6UPK - chains C and D of the 10 polymer chains in the assembly; structure by electron microscopy, 4.90 A resolution (low resolution: residue-level contacts below are approximate; hydrogen-bond / salt-bridge calls are withheld).

# Chain C
Molecule: Histone H2A
Source organism: Homo sapiens
UniProt: Q93077 (H2A1C_HUMAN); residues 0-129 here correspond to UniProt positions 1-130 (UniProt number = residue number + 1)
Sequence (130 residues; numbered 0 to 129; the number before each row is that of its first residue; numbering starts at 0):
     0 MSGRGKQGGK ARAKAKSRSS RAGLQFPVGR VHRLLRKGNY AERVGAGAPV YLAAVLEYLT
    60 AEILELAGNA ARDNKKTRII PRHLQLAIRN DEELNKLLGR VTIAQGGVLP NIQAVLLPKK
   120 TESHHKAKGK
Not modelled in the structure: 0-10, 119-129
UniProt features mapped onto this chain:
  - modified residue: S1 (N-acetylserine), R3 (Citrulline), K5 (N6-(2-hydroxyisobutyryl)lysine), K9 (N6-(2-hydroxyisobutyryl)lysine), K13 (N6-(beta-hydroxybutyryl)lysine), K36 (N6-(2-hydroxyisobutyryl)lysine), K74 (N6-(2-hydroxyisobutyryl)lysine), K75 (N6-(2-hydroxyisobutyryl)lysine), K95 (N6-(2-hydroxyisobutyryl)lysine), Q104 (N5-methylglutamine), K118 (N6-(2-hydroxyisobutyryl)lysine), K119 (N6-crotonyllysine), T120 (Phosphothreonine), K125 (N6-crotonyllysine)
  - cross-link (Glycyl lysine isopeptide (Lys-Gly)): K13 (interchain with G-Cter in ubiquitin), K15 (interchain with G-Cter in ubiquitin), K119 (interchain with G-Cter in ubiquitin)

# Chain D
Molecule: Histone H2B
Source organism: Homo sapiens
UniProt: P62807 (H2B1C_HUMAN); residues 0-125 here correspond to UniProt positions 1-126 (UniProt number = residue number + 1)
Sequence (126 residues; numbered 0 to 125; the number before each row is that of its first residue; numbering starts at 0):
     0 MPEPAKSAPA PKKGSKKAVT KAQKKDGKKR KRSRKESYSV YVYKVLKQVH PDTGISSKAM
    60 GIMNSFVNDI FERIAGEASR LAHYNKRSTI TSREIQTAVR LLLPGELAKH AVSEGTKAVT
   120 KYTSSK
Not modelled in the structure: 0-30, 125
UniProt features mapped onto this chain:
  - modified residue: P1 (N-acetylproline), E2 (ADP-ribosyl glutamic acid), K5 (N6-(2-hydroxyisobutyryl)lysine), S6 (ADP-ribosylserine), K11 (N6-(beta-hydroxybutyryl)lysine), K12 (N6-(2-hydroxyisobutyryl)lysine), S14 (Phosphoserine), K15 (N6-acetyllysine), K16 (N6-(beta-hydroxybutyryl)lysine), K20 (N6-(2-hydroxyisobutyryl)lysine), K23 (N6-(2-hydroxyisobutyryl)lysine), K24 (N6-(2-hydroxyisobutyryl)lysine), K34 (N6-(2-hydroxyisobutyryl)lysine), E35 (PolyADP-ribosyl glutamic acid), S36 (Phosphoserine), K43 (N6-(2-hydroxyisobutyryl)lysine), K46 (N6-(2-hydroxyisobutyryl)lysine), K57 (N6,N6-dimethyllysine), R79 (Dimethylated arginine), K85 (N6,N6,N6-trimethyllysine) and 6 more in UniProt
  - glycosylation: S112 (O-linked (GlcNAc) serine)
  - cross-link (Glycyl lysine isopeptide (Lys-Gly)): K5 (interchain with G-Cter in SUMO2), K20 (interchain with G-Cter in SUMO2), K34 (interchain with G-Cter in ubiquitin), K120 (interchain with G-Cter in ubiquitin)

# Interface between chain C and chain D
Pairs across the interface - 74 pairs, chain C then chain D:
  R17(C) with Y121(D)
  S19(C) with K120(D)
  R20(C) with K120(D); Y121(D); S124(D)
  A21(C) with K120(D)
  G22(C) with K120(D)
  Q24(C) with Y40(D); K43(D)
  F25(C) with Y40(D)
  P26(C) with Y37(D); Y40(D)
  R29(C) with E35(D)
  R32(C) with E35(D)
  L33(C) with Y37(D)
  L34(C) with F70(D)
  Y39(C) with A74(D); S78(D)
  A40(C) with S87(D); I89(D)
  E41(C) with S87(D)
  R42(C) with S87(D); T88(D); I89(D)
  V43(C) with I89(D)
  G44(C) with I89(D); T90(D)
  G46(C) with S91(D); V118(D)
  A47(C) with I89(D); S91(D); I94(D)
  V49(C) with V118(D)
  Y50(C) with S91(D); I94(D); Q95(D); V111(D); G114(D); T115(D); V118(D)
  L51(C) with F70(D); I73(D)
  A53(C) with E113(D); G114(D)
  V54(C) with A110(D)
  Y57(C) with L106(D); H109(D)
  L58(C) with F65(D)
  I62(C) with F65(D)
  L63(C) with V41(D); V44(D); L45(D); H49(D)
  E64(C) with V48(D); H49(D)
  G67(C) with H49(D)
  R71(C) with H49(D)
  T76(C) with T52(D); G53(D)
  R77(C) with G53(D); I54(D); S55(D)
  I78(C) with T52(D); G53(D); I54(D); S55(D)
  P80(C) with S55(D)
  E92(C) with P103(D); G104(D); E105(D); L106(D)
  L96(C) with L101(D); L102(D)
  L97(C) with F65(D)
Interface residues without a listed pair, chain C (49 interface residues in all): V30, L55, E56, T59, E61, N68, A70, I79, L83, A103
Interface residues without a listed pair, chain D (50 interface residues in all): K57, I61, M62, V66, I69, R72, A81, V98, A117

# In short
Chain C and chain D form an interface of 49 and 50 residues respectively.
Chain C is Histone H2A and chain D is Histone H2B, both from Homo sapiens; the structure, Structure of
FACT_subnucleosome complex 1, was determined by electron microscopy, deposited together with 6UPL.
